Entry 1K8A (X-ray diffraction, 3.00 A resolution); this record covers chains A and Q of the 30 polymer chains in the assembly.

[Chain A]
Molecule: 23S RRNA
Source organism: Haloarcula marismortui
Sequence (2922 nucleotides; each row starts with the number of its first residue):
     2 UUGGCUACUAUGCCAGCUGGUGGAUUGCUCGGCUCAGGCGCUGAUGAAGG
    52 ACGUGCCAAGCUGCGAUAAGCCAUGGGGAGCCGCACGGAGGCGAAGAACC
   102 AUGGAUUUCCGAAUGAGAAUCUCUCUAACAAUUGCUUCGCGCAAUGAGGA
   152 ACCCCGAGAACUGAAACAUCUCAGUAUCGGGAGGAACAGAAAACGCAAUG
   202 UGAUGUCGUUAGUAACCGCGAGUGAACGCGAUACAGCCCAAACCGAAGCC
   252 CUCACGGGCAAUGUGGUGUCAGGGCUACCUCUCAUCAGCCGACCGUCUCG
   302 ACGAAGUCUCUUGGAACAGAGCGUGAUACAGGGUGACAACCCCGUACUCG
   352 AGACCAGUACGACGUGCGGUAGUGCCAGAGUAGCGGGGGUUGGAUAUCCC
   402 UCGCGAAUAACGCAGGCAUCGACUGCGAAGGCUAAACACAACCUGAGACC
   452 GAUAGUGAACAAGUAGUGUGAACGAACGCUGCAAAGUACCCUCAGAAGGG
   502 AGGCGAAAUAGAGCAUGAAAUCAGUUGGCGAUCGAGCGACAGGGCAUACA
   552 AGGUCCCUCGACGAAUGACCGACGCGCGAGCGUCCAGUAAGACUCACGGG
   602 AAGCCGAUGUUCUGUCGUACGUUUUGAAAAACGAGCCAGGGAGUGUGUCU
   652 GCAUGGCAAGUCUAACCGGAGUAUCCGGGGAGGCACAGGGAAACCGACAU
   702 GGCCGCAGGGCUUUGCCCGAGGGCCGCCGUCUUCAAGGGCGGGGAGCCAU
   752 GUGGACACGACCCGAAUCCGGACGAUCUACGCAUGGACAAGAUGAAGCGU
   802 GCCGAAAGGCACGUGGAAGUCUGUUAGAGUUGGUGUCCUACAAUACCCUC
   852 UCGUGAUCUAUGUGUAGGGGUGAAAGGCCCAUCGAGUCCGGCAACAGCUG
   902 GUUCCAAUCGAAACAUGUCGAAGCAUGACCUCCGCCGAGGUAGUCUGUGA
   952 GGUAGAGCGACCGAUUGGUGUGUCCGCCUCCGAGAGGAGUCGGCACACCU
  1002 GUCAAACUCCAAACUUACAGACGCCGUUUGACGCGGGGAUUCCGGUGCGC
  1052 GGGGUAAGCCUGUGUACCAGGAGGGGAACAACCCAGAGAUAGGUUAAGGU
  1102 CCCCAAGUGUGGAUUAAGUGUAAUCCUCUGAAGGUGGUCUCGAGCCCUAG
  1152 ACAGCCGGGAGGUGAGCUUAGAAGCAGCUACCCUCUAAGAAAAGCGUAAC
  1202 AGCUUACCGGCCGAGGUUUGAGGCGCCCAAAAUGAUCGGGACUCAAAUCC
  1252 ACCACCGAGACCUGUCCGUACCACUCAUACUGGUAAUCGAGUAGAUUGGC
  1302 GCUCUAAUUGGAUGGAAGUAGGGGUGAAAACUCCUAUGGACCGAUUAGUG
  1352 ACGAAAAUCCUGGCCAUAGUAGCAGCGAUAGUCGGGUGAGAACCCCGACG
  1402 GCCUAAUGGAUAAGGGUUCCUCAGCACUGCUGAUCAGCUGAGGGUUAGCC
  1452 GGUCCUAAGUCAUACCGCAACUCGACUAUGACGAAAUGGGAAACGGGUUA
  1502 AUAUUCCCGUGCCACUAUGCAGUGAAAGUUGACGCCCUGGGGUCGAUCAC
  1552 GCUGGGCAUUCGCCCAGUCGAACCGUCCAACUCCGUGGAAGCCGUAAUGG
  1602 CAGGAAGCGGACGAACGGCGGCAUAGGGAAACGUGAUUCAACCUGGGGCC
  1652 CAUGAAAAGACGAGCAUAGUGUCCGUACCGAGAACCGACACAGGUGUCCA
  1702 UGGCGGCGAAAGCCAAGGCCUGUCGGGAGCAACCAACGUUAGGGAAUUCG
  1752 GCAAGUUAGUCCCGUACCUUCGGAAGAAGGGAUGCCUGCUCCGGAACGGA
  1802 GCAGGUCGCAGUGACUCGGAAGCUCGGACUGUCUAGUAACAACAUAGGUG
  1852 ACCGCAAAUCCGCAAGGACUCGUACGGUCACUGAAUCCUGCCCAGUGCAG
  1902 GUAUCUGAACACCUCGUACAAGAGGACGAAGGACCUGUCAACGGCGGGGG
  1952 UAACUAUGACCCUCUUAAGGUAGCGUAGUACCUUGCCGCAUCAGUAGCGG
  2002 CUUGCAUGAAUGGAUUAACCAGAGCUUCACUGUCCCAACGUUGGGCCCGG
  2052 UGAACUGUACAUUCCAGUGCGGAGUCUGGAGACACCCAGGGGGAAGCGAA
  2102 GACCCUAUGGAGCUUUACUGCAGGCUGUCGCUGAGACGUGGUCGCCGAUG
  2152 UGCAGCAUAGGUAGGAGACACUACACAGGUACCCGCGCUAGCGGGCCACC
  2202 GAGUCAACAGUGAAAUACUACCCGUCGGUGACUGCGACUCUCACUCCGGG
  2252 AGGAGGACACCGAUAGCCGGGCAGUUUGACUGGGGCGGUACGCGCUCGAA
  2302 AAGAUAUCGAGCGCGCCCUAUGGCUAUCUCAGCCGGGACAGAGACCCGGC
  2352 GAAGAGUGCAAGAGCAAAAGAUAGCUUGACAGUGUUCUUCCCAACGAGGA
  2402 ACGCUGACGCGAAAGCGUGGUCUAGCGAACCAAUUAGCCUGCUUGAUGCG
  2452 GGCAAUUGAUGACAGAAAAGCUACCCUAGGGAUAACAGAGUCGUCACUCG
  2502 CAAGAGCACAUAUCGACCGAGUGGCUUGCUACCUCGAUGUCGGUUCCCUC
  2552 CAUCCUGCCCGUGCAGAAGCGGGCAAGGGUGAGGUUGUUCGCCUAUUAAA
  2602 GGAGGUCGUGAGCUGGGUUUAGACCGUCGUGAGACAGGUCGGCUGCUAUC
  2652 UACUGGGUGUGUAAUGGUGUCUGACAAGAACGACCGUAUAGUACGAGAGG
  2702 AACUACGGUUGGUGGCCACUGGUGUACCGGUUGUUCGAGAGAGCACGUGC
  2752 CGGGUAGCCACGCCACACGGGGUAAGAGCUGAACGCAUCUAAGCUCGAAA
  2802 CCCACUUGGAAAAGAGACACCGCCGAGGUCCCGCGUACAAGACGCGGUCG
  2852 AUAGACUCGGGGUGUGCGCGUCGAGGUAACGAGACGUUAAGCCCACGAGC
  2902 ACUAACAGACCAAAGCCAUCAU
Not modelled in the structure: 2-9, 126-127, 715, 971-998, 1560, 1952-1963, 2137-2236, 2339-2343, 2665-2666, 2915-2923
Covalently attached groups: carbomycin a (CAI) linked to A2103
Differences from the reference sequence: conflict C560 (U3155 in 3377779)
Bound ions: Mg2+ site 1 near G28 (its only coordinating residue here); Na+ site 1: C40, G41; Na+ site 2: G56, A59, G61; Na+ site 3: G66, U107, U108; Mg2+ site 2 near U115 (its only coordinating residue here); Na+ site 4: C141, G142; Na+ site 5 near U146 (its only coordinating residue here); Mg2+ site 3: C162, U2276; K+ site 1: C162, U163, U172; Mg2+ site 4: A165, A167, C168; Na+ site 6: A165, A166, A167; Mg2+ site 5: A166, G219; 57 more Na+ sites not listed; 98 more Mg2+ sites not listed; 1 more K+ sites not listed
Small-molecule neighbours: carbomycin a (CAI): G2099, A2100, G2102, A2486, C2487, A2538, G2540, U2541, C2644, G2646

[Chain Q]
Name: Ribosomal protein L19E
Source organism: Haloarcula marismortui
Reference sequence: P14119 (RL19_HALMA); residue numbers follow UniProt; this construct covers 1-148
Chain sequence (148 residues; row label = number of the first residue in the row):
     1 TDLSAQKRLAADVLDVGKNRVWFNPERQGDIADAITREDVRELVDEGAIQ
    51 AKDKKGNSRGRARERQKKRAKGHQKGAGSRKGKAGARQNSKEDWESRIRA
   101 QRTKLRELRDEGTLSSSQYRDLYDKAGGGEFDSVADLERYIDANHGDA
Not modelled in the structure: 144-148
Differences from the reference sequence: conflict Lys71 (Tyr in P14119)

[Interface between chain A and chain Q]
Pairs across the interface (173; chain A residue first):
  G792(A) - Ala86(Q)  phosphate contact
  A793(A) - Lys83(Q)  sugar contact
  A793(A) - Gly85(Q)  hydrogen bond to the phosphate
  A793(A) - Ala86(Q)  hydrogen bond to the phosphate
  G800(A) - Asp124(Q)  sugar contact
  G800(A) - Gly127(Q)  sugar contact
  G800(A) - Gly128(Q)  hydrogen bond to the base
  U801(A) - Asp124(Q)  sugar contact
  U801(A) - Lys125(Q)  phosphate contact
  U801(A) - Gly128(Q)  sugar contact
  U801(A) - Glu130(Q)  hydrogen bond to the sugar
  G802(A) - Lys125(Q)  phosphate contact
  G802(A) - Glu130(Q)  sugar contact
  G814(A) - Trp94(Q)  sugar contact
  U815(A) - Trp94(Q)  sugar contact
  G816(A) - Lys91(Q)  salt bridge to the phosphate
  G817(A) - Lys91(Q)  salt bridge to the phosphate
  G1386(A) - Gln28(Q)  hydrogen bond to the base
  G1387(A) - Thr1(Q)  hydrogen bond to the base
  G1387(A) - Gln28(Q)  hydrogen bond to the sugar
  U1388(A) - Thr1(Q)  hydrogen bond to the sugar
  C1395(A) - Asp2(Q)  hydrogen bond to the sugar
  C1396(A) - Thr1(Q)  sugar contact
  C1396(A) - Asp2(Q)  sugar contact
  C1396(A) - Leu3(Q)  hydrogen bond to the sugar
  C1396(A) - Ser4(Q)  phosphate contact
  C1397(A) - Lys7(Q)  salt bridge to the phosphate
  C1397(A) - Phe23(Q)  phosphate contact
  C1397(A) - Pro25(Q)  sugar contact
  C1397(A) - Gln28(Q)  sugar contact
  G1398(A) - Lys7(Q)  salt bridge to the phosphate
  G1398(A) - Val21(Q)  phosphate contact
  G1398(A) - Trp22(Q)  hydrogen bond to the phosphate
  G1398(A) - Phe23(Q)  hydrogen bond to the phosphate
  G1398(A) - Pro25(Q)  sugar contact
  A1399(A) - Trp22(Q)  phosphate contact
  A1399(A) - Lys52(Q)  salt bridge to the phosphate
  U1422(A) - Ala5(Q)  phosphate contact
  U1499(A) - Arg41(Q)  salt bridge to the phosphate
  U1500(A) - Arg37(Q)  hydrogen bond to the base
  U1500(A) - Arg41(Q)  salt bridge to the phosphate
  A1501(A) - Arg8(Q)  hydrogen bond to the phosphate
  A1501(A) - Leu9(Q)  phosphate contact
  A1501(A) - Ile35(Q)  sugar contact
  A1501(A) - Thr36(Q)  phosphate contact
  A1501(A) - Arg37(Q)  hydrogen bond to the phosphate
  A1502(A) - Arg8(Q)  salt bridge to the phosphate
  A1502(A) - Leu9(Q)  phosphate contact
  A1502(A) - Arg37(Q)  salt bridge to the phosphate
  G1540(A) - Glu95(Q)  sugar contact
  G1540(A) - Arg99(Q)  hydrogen bond to the phosphate
  G1541(A) - Arg99(Q)  salt bridge to the phosphate
  U1548(A) - Arg59(Q)  hydrogen bond to the phosphate
  C1549(A) - Arg59(Q)  salt bridge to the phosphate
  C1549(A) - Arg63(Q)  salt bridge to the phosphate
  C1549(A) - Gln66(Q)  sugar contact
  C1565(A) - Ser58(Q)  hydrogen bond to the sugar
  C1565(A) - Arg59(Q)  phosphate contact
  C1565(A) - Gly60(Q)  phosphate contact
  C1565(A) - Arg63(Q)  salt bridge to the phosphate
  C1566(A) - Gly56(Q)  phosphate contact
  C1566(A) - Asn57(Q)  phosphate contact
  C1566(A) - Ser58(Q)  phosphate contact
  C1566(A) - Arg59(Q)  hydrogen bond to the phosphate
  C1566(A) - Arg63(Q)  salt bridge to the phosphate
  C1593(A) - Ser116(Q)  sugar contact
  C1593(A) - Ser117(Q)  phosphate contact
  C1593(A) - Arg120(Q)  sugar contact
  C1594(A) - Arg109(Q)  salt bridge to the phosphate
  C1594(A) - Ser116(Q)  phosphate contact
  C1594(A) - Tyr119(Q)  phosphate contact
  C1594(A) - Arg120(Q)  salt bridge to the phosphate
  G1595(A) - Arg109(Q)  salt bridge to the phosphate
  G1595(A) - Tyr119(Q)  hydrogen bond to the phosphate
  G1595(A) - Arg120(Q)  salt bridge to the phosphate
  G1595(A) - Tyr123(Q)  base contact
  U1596(A) - Arg102(Q)  base contact
  U1596(A) - Arg106(Q)  salt bridge to the phosphate
  U1596(A) - Tyr123(Q)  hydrogen bond to the phosphate
  A1597(A) - Lys91(Q)  hydrogen bond to the base
  A1597(A) - Trp94(Q)  hydrogen bond to the phosphate
  A1597(A) - Glu95(Q)  sugar contact
  A1597(A) - Ile98(Q)  sugar contact
  A1597(A) - Arg99(Q)  salt bridge to the phosphate
  A1597(A) - Arg102(Q)  salt bridge to the phosphate
  A1598(A) - Trp94(Q)  phosphate contact
  A1598(A) - Arg102(Q)  salt bridge to the phosphate
  G1704(A) - Asn57(Q)  hydrogen bond to the base
  G1704(A) - Arg59(Q)  hydrogen bond to the phosphate
  C1705(A) - Arg59(Q)  salt bridge to the phosphate
  C1705(A) - Arg65(Q)  hydrogen bond to the phosphate
  G1706(A) - Arg65(Q)  salt bridge to the phosphate
  G1706(A) - Arg69(Q)  salt bridge to the phosphate
  G1707(A) - Arg69(Q)  salt bridge to the phosphate
  G1707(A) - Lys81(Q)  phosphate contact
  G1707(A) - Gly82(Q)  phosphate contact
  C1708(A) - Lys81(Q)  hydrogen bond to the phosphate
  C1708(A) - Gly82(Q)  hydrogen bond to the phosphate
  C1708(A) - Ala86(Q)  sugar contact
  C1708(A) - Arg87(Q)  salt bridge to the phosphate
  C1715(A) - Lys55(Q)  hydrogen bond to the sugar
  C1715(A) - Asn57(Q)  hydrogen bond to the sugar
  A1716(A) - Lys55(Q)  hydrogen bond to the sugar
  A1716(A) - Gly56(Q)  sugar contact
  A1716(A) - Asn57(Q)  sugar contact
  A1717(A) - Lys54(Q)  phosphate contact
  A1717(A) - Lys55(Q)  hydrogen bond to the phosphate
  G1718(A) - Val16(Q)  phosphate contact
  G1718(A) - Gly17(Q)  hydrogen bond to the phosphate
  G1718(A) - Arg20(Q)  salt bridge to the phosphate
  G1719(A) - Gly17(Q)  phosphate contact
  G1719(A) - Lys18(Q)  hydrogen bond to the phosphate
  G1719(A) - Asn19(Q)  hydrogen bond to the phosphate
  C1720(A) - Asn19(Q)  hydrogen bond to the phosphate
  G1760(A) - Ala77(Q)  hydrogen bond to the base
  G1760(A) - Arg80(Q)  hydrogen bond to the base
  G1760(A) - Lys81(Q)  hydrogen bond to the sugar
  U1761(A) - Ala77(Q)  base contact
  U1761(A) - Arg80(Q)  sugar contact
  U1761(A) - Lys81(Q)  sugar contact
  U1761(A) - Gly82(Q)  sugar contact
  U1761(A) - Lys83(Q)  phosphate contact
  U1761(A) - Ala84(Q)  phosphate contact
  C1762(A) - Lys83(Q)  salt bridge to the phosphate
  C1762(A) - Ala84(Q)  hydrogen bond to the phosphate
  U1784(A) - Ala77(Q)  base contact
  U1784(A) - Gly78(Q)  hydrogen bond to the phosphate
  G1785(A) - Gly76(Q)  hydrogen bond to the phosphate
  G1785(A) - Ala77(Q)  phosphate contact
  G1785(A) - Gly78(Q)  hydrogen bond to the phosphate
  G1785(A) - Ser79(Q)  phosphate contact
  C1786(A) - Gln74(Q)  phosphate contact
  C1787(A) - Lys68(Q)  salt bridge to the phosphate
  C1787(A) - Gln74(Q)  hydrogen bond to the phosphate
  U1788(A) - Lys68(Q)  phosphate contact
  U1788(A) - His73(Q)  base contact
  G1789(A) - Lys71(Q)  base contact
  G1789(A) - His73(Q)  hydrogen bond to the base
  C1790(A) - Lys71(Q)  salt bridge to the phosphate
  C1790(A) - His73(Q)  base contact
  C1793(A) - Arg97(Q)  sugar contact
  C1793(A) - Ser133(Q)  phosphate contact
  C1793(A) - Ala135(Q)  phosphate contact
  G1794(A) - Ser96(Q)  hydrogen bond to the sugar
  G1794(A) - Ala100(Q)  phosphate contact
  G1794(A) - Ser133(Q)  phosphate contact
  G1794(A) - Val134(Q)  hydrogen bond to the phosphate
  G1795(A) - Ala100(Q)  phosphate contact
  C1798(A) - Gln66(Q)  sugar contact
  C1798(A) - Ala70(Q)  phosphate contact
  G1799(A) - Gln88(Q)  base contact
  G1800(A) - Lys75(Q)  salt bridge to the phosphate
  G1800(A) - Arg87(Q)  sugar contact
  G1800(A) - Gln88(Q)  hydrogen bond to the sugar
  A1801(A) - Arg80(Q)  salt bridge to the phosphate
  A1801(A) - Arg87(Q)  salt bridge to the phosphate
  G1802(A) - Gly72(Q)  base contact
  G1802(A) - Arg80(Q)  salt bridge to the phosphate
  U1813(A) - Gly78(Q)  sugar contact
  U1813(A) - Lys81(Q)  sugar contact
  U1817(A) - Lys81(Q)  hydrogen bond to the base
  U2735(A) - Arg65(Q)  salt bridge to the phosphate
  U2736(A) - Lys55(Q)  hydrogen bond to the sugar
  U2736(A) - Asn57(Q)  sugar contact
  U2736(A) - Arg61(Q)  salt bridge to the phosphate
  C2737(A) - Lys55(Q)  salt bridge to the phosphate
  C2737(A) - Gly56(Q)  phosphate contact
  C2737(A) - Asn57(Q)  phosphate contact
  C2737(A) - Ser58(Q)  hydrogen bond to the phosphate
  C2737(A) - Arg61(Q)  salt bridge to the phosphate
  G2738(A) - Ser58(Q)  sugar contact
  G2738(A) - Arg61(Q)  phosphate contact
  A2739(A) - Arg61(Q)  salt bridge to the phosphate
Interface residues without a listed pair, chain A (79 interface residues in all): C1423, C1436, U1539, G1556, A1567, G1703, A1783, A1796, C1816
Interface residues without a listed pair, chain Q (85 interface residues in all): Asn24, Glu38, Asp53, Ala62, Asp93, Gly129

[In short]
79 residues of chain A and 85 residues of chain Q are in contact, with 51 hydrogen bonds and 40 salt bridges.
Among the polar pairs are G800(A)-Gly128(Q), G1386(A)-Gln28(Q) and G1387(A)-Thr1(Q). Covalently linked
carbomycin a: at A2103(A). C40(A) and G41(A) form the Na+ site 1.
Chain A is 23S RRNA and chain Q is Ribosomal protein L19E, both from Haloarcula marismortui; the structure,
Co-crystal structure of Carbomycin A bound to the 50S ribosomal subunit of Haloarcula marismortui, was
determined by X-ray diffraction (same publication as 1K9M, 1KD1 and 1M1K).
